7SMK - chains B and C of the 3 polymer chains in the assembly; structure by electron microscopy, 1.98 A resolution.

Chain B:
Name: Ribulose bisphosphate carboxylase small chain
Source organism: Halothiobacillus neapolitanus (strain ATCC 23641 / c2)
Notes: EC 4.1.1.39
UniProt: P45686 (RBS_HALNC); residues 1-110 here = UniProt positions 1-110
Chain sequence (110 residues; each row starts with the number of its first residue):
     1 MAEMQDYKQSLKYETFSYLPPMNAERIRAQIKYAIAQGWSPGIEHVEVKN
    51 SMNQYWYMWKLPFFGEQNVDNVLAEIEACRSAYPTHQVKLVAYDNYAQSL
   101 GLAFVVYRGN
Unresolved in the structure: 1-3
Reported in the primary citation:
  - conformationally variable residues (side-chain flip): Tyr-96

Chain C:
Name: Carboxysome shell carbonic anhydrase
Notes: EC 4.2.1.1
UniProt: O85042 (CSOCA_HALNC); residues 1-50 here = UniProt positions 1-50
Chain sequence (50 residues; row label = number of the first residue in the row):
     1 MNTRNTRSKQRAPFGVSSSVKPRLDLIEQAPNPAYDRHPACITLPERTCR
Unresolved in the structure: 1-21, 31-50
Reported in the primary citation:
  - mutagenesis - R23A: unchanged binding to Ribulose bisphosphate carboxylase large chain

Chain B / chain C interface:
Residue-residue contacts - 6 pairs, chain B then chain C:
  Asp-94(B) / Pro-22(C)
  Asn-95(B) / Leu-24(C)
  Tyr-96(B) / Pro-22(C)
  Tyr-96(B) / Leu-24(C)  hydrogen bond (backbone-backbone)
  Tyr-96(B) / Asp-25(C)
  Ala-97(B) / Pro-22(C)
Also at the interface, not in a pair above, chain C (4 interface residues in all): Arg-23
The authors on this interface:
  - residue pairs: Tyr-96(B)/Leu-24(C) (backbone contact)

Overview:
The chain B/chain C interface involves 4 residues from each chain, with 1 hydrogen bond. The hydrogen-bonded
pair Tyr-96(B)/Leu-24(C) is a backbone contact. The paper describes a backbone contact between Tyr-96(B) and
Leu-24(C). The paper reports that R23A of chain C leaves binding to Ribulose bisphosphate carboxylase large
chain unchanged; conformational variability at Tyr-96(B).
Here chain B is Ribulose bisphosphate carboxylase small chain (Halothiobacillus neapolitanus (strain ATCC
23641 / c2)) and chain C is Carboxysome shell carbonic anhydrase. Entry 7SMK (H. neapolitanus carboxysomal
rubisco/CsoSCA-peptide (1-50)complex) was determined by electron microscopy (same publication as 7SNV).
